PDB entry 8YC0 | electron microscopy, 4.12 A resolution (low resolution: residue-level contacts below are approximate; hydrogen-bond / salt-bridge calls are withheld) | chains a and m of the 8 polymer chains in the assembly

== Chain a ==
Molecule: T-cell surface glycoprotein CD3 zeta chain
Organism: Homo sapiens
UniProtKB: P20963 (CD3Z_HUMAN); residues 1-164 here = UniProt positions 1-164
Amino-acid sequence (195 residues; each row starts with the number of its first residue):
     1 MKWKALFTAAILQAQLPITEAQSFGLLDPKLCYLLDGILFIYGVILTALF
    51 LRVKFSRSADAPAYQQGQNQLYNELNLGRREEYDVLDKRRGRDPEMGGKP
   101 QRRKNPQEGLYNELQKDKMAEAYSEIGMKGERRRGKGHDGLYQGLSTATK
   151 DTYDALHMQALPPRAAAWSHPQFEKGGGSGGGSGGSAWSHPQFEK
Unresolved in the structure: 1-24, 51-195
Sequence notes: expression tag (165-195)
Swiss-Prot annotation at these positions:
  - modified residue: Ser58 (Phosphoserine), Tyr64 (Phosphotyrosine), Tyr72 (Phosphotyrosine), Tyr83 (Phosphotyrosine), Tyr111 (Phosphotyrosine), Tyr123 (Phosphotyrosine), Tyr142 (Phosphotyrosine), Tyr153 (Phosphotyrosine)

== Chain m ==
Molecule: T cell receptor delta variable 2, T cell receptor delta constant
Organism: Homo sapiens
UniProtKB: chimeric construct of A0JD36, B7Z8K6: residues 18-113 from A0JD36 (TRDV2_HUMAN) positions 20-115 (UniProt number = residue number + 2); residues 138-290 from B7Z8K6 positions 1-153 (UniProt number = residue number - 137)
Amino-acid sequence (310 residues; row label = number of the first residue in the row; numbers below 1 keep their minus sign (Met-19 is residue -19)):
   -19 MDMRVPAQLLGLLLLWLSGARCMDYKDDDDKGGSETGAIELVPEHQTVPV
    31 SIGVPATLRCSMKGEAIGNYYINWYRKTQGNTMTFIYREKDIYGPGFKDN
    81 FQGDIDIAKNLAVLKILAPSERDEGSYYCACDTLGMGGEYTDKLIFGKGT
   131 RVTVEPRSQPHTKPSVFVMKNGTNVACLVKEFYPKDIRINLVSSKKITEF
   181 DPAIVISPSGKYNAVKLGKYEDSNSVTCSVQHDNKTVHSTDFEVKTDSTD
   231 HVKPKETENTKQPSKSCHKPKAIVHTEKVNMMSLTVLGLRMLFAKTVAVN
   281 FLLTAKLFFL
Unresolved in the structure: -19 to 255, 290
Sequence notes: initiating methionine (-19); expression tag (-18 to 17); linker (114-137)
Swiss-Prot annotation at these positions:
  - glycosylation (N-linked (GlcNAc...) asparagine): Asn151, Asn214

== Interface between chain a and chain m ==
Contacting residue pairs - 10 pairs, chain a then chain m:
  Gly25(a) with Asn260(m)
  Leu26(a) with Asn260(m)
  Lys30(a) with Ser263(m); Leu264(m); Leu267(m)
  Leu31(a) with Ser263(m); Leu267(m); Arg270(m)
  Leu35(a) with Arg270(m); Met271(m)
Also at the interface, not in a pair above, chain a (9 interface residues in all): Leu27, Cys32, Leu34, Asp36

== Summary ==
The interface between chain a and chain m involves 9 residues on one side and 6 on the other.
Chain a is T-cell surface glycoprotein CD3 zeta chain and chain m is T cell receptor delta variable 2, T cell
receptor delta constant, both from Homo sapiens; the structure, T cell receptor V delta2 V gamma9 in GDN, was
determined by electron microscopy, deposited together with 8JBV, 8JC0, 8JCB, 8WXE, 8WY0 and 8WYI.
